PDB entry 1UBS | X-ray diffraction, 1.90 A resolution | chains A and B

== Chain A ==
Name: Tryptophan synthase
From: Salmonella typhimurium
Notes: EC 4.2.1.20; engineered mutation(s): CHAIN B, K87T
Reference sequence: P00929 (TRPA_SALTY); numbering as in UniProt (aligned over 1-268)
Sequence (268 residues; numbered 1 to 268; the number before each row is that of its first residue):
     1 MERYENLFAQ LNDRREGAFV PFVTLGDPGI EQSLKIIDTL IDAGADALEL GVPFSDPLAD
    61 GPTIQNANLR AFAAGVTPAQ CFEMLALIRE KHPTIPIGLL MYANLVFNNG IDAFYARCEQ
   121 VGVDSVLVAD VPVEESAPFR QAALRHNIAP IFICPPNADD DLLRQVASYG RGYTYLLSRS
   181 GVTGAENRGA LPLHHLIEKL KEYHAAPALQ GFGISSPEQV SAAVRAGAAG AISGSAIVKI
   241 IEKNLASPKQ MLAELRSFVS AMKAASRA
Disordered / not traced: 181-191
UniProt features mapped onto this chain:
  - active site (Proton acceptor): Glu49, Asp60

== Chain B ==
Name: Tryptophan synthase
From: Salmonella typhimurium
Notes: EC 4.2.1.20
Reference sequence: P00933 (TRPB_SALTY); residues 2-397 here correspond to UniProt positions 1-396 (UniProt number = residue number - 1)
Sequence (397 residues; row label = number of the first residue in the row):
     1 MTTLLNPYFG EFGGMYVPQI LMPALNQLEE AFVRAQKDPE FQAQFADLLK NYAGRPTALT
    61 KCQNITAGTR TTLYLKREDL LHGGAHTTNQ VLGQALLAKR MGKSEIIAET GAGQHGVASA
   121 LASALLGLKC RIYMGAKDVE RQSPNVFRMR LMGAEVIPVH SGSATLKDAC NEALRDWSGS
   181 YETAHYMLGT AAGPHPYPTI VREFQRMIGE ETKAQILDKE GRLPDAVIAC VGGGSNAIGM
   241 FADFINDTSV GLIGVEPGGH GIETGEHGAP LKHGRVGIYF GMKAPMMQTA DGQIEESYSI
   301 SAGLDFPSVG PQHAYLNSIG RADYVSITDD EALEAFKTLC RHEGIIPALE SSHALAHALK
   361 MMREQPEKEQ LLVVNLSGRG DKDIFTVHDI LKARGLI
Disordered / not traced: 1-2, 392-397
Construct notes: engineered mutation Thr87 (Lys86 in P00933); conflict Leu396 (Glu395 in P00933)
Ion coordination: Na+: Gly232, Phe306, Ser308
Residues lining bound ligands:
  - pyridoxal phosphate (PLP): Ala85, His86, Gln114, Thr190, Cys230, Val231, Gly232, Gly233, Gly234, Ser235, Asn236, Ala237, Gly303, Leu304, Ala348, Glu350, Ser377, Gly378, Lys382
  - pyridoxal phosphate / serine: Ala85, His86, Glu109, Thr110, Gly111, Ala112, Gly113, Gln114, His115, Leu166, Thr190, Cys230, Val231, Gly232, Gly233, Gly234, Ser235, Asn236, Ala237, Ala302, Gly303, Leu304, Asp305, Ala348, Glu350, Ser377, Gly378, Lys382
  - serine (SER): Glu109, Thr110, Gly111, Ala112, Gly113, Gln114, His115, Leu166, Ala302, Gly303, Asp305

== Interface between chain A and chain B ==
Contacting residue pairs - 58 pairs, chain A then chain B:
  Pro53(A) with Gln293(B), hydrogen bond (backbone-side chain)
  Phe54(A) with Gly292(B); Gln293(B); Ile294(B), hydrophobic
  Ser55(A) with Gln293(B), hydrogen bond (backbone-side chain); Ile294(B), hydrogen bond (side chain-backbone)
  Asp56(A) with Lys167(B), salt bridge; Asn171(B), hydrogen bond; Tyr279(B), hydrogen bond; Ile294(B)
  Pro57(A) with Arg175(B), hydrogen bond (backbone-side chain)
  Leu58(A) with Pro18(B); Asn171(B); Arg175(B); Phe280(B)
  Ala59(A) with Pro18(B), hydrophobic
  Asp60(A) with Arg175(B)
  Gln65(A) with Ser161(B); Arg175(B)
  Phe72(A) with Gln293(B)
  Ala103(A) with Ile278(B), hydrophobic
  Asn104(A) with Gly277(B); Ile278(B), hydrogen bond (side chain-backbone); Gln288(B); Gly292(B), hydrogen bond (side chain-backbone)
  Leu105(A) with Asp291(B); Gly292(B)
  Phe107(A) with Val276(B); Ile278(B), hydrophobic; Lys283(B)
  Asn108(A) with Arg275(B), hydrogen bond; Gln288(B); Ala290(B), hydrogen bond (side chain-backbone); Asp291(B); Gly292(B)
  Ala129(A) with Pro18(B)
  Asp130(A) with Tyr16(B); Val17(B), hydrogen bond (backbone-backbone)
  Pro132(A) with Met15(B); Val17(B); Gln19(B); Met22(B), hydrophobic
  Val133(A) with Gln19(B), hydrogen bond (backbone-side chain)
  Glu134(A) with Gln19(B), hydrogen bond; Met22(B)
  Glu135(A) with Tyr8(B), hydrogen bond; Gly14(B); Met15(B), hydrogen bond (side chain-backbone); Tyr16(B)
  Pro155(A) with Gln19(B)
  Asn157(A) with Ile20(B), hydrogen bond (side chain-backbone); Pro23(B); Tyr181(B), hydrogen bond
  Leu162(A) with Gln19(B)
  Arg179(A) with Ile20(B); Arg175(B); Ser178(B); Gly179(B)
Also at the interface, not in a pair above, chain A (31 interface residues in all): Thr77, Pro78, Val131, Phe139, Ile153, Pro156
Also at the interface, not in a pair above, chain B (33 interface residues in all): Asp168, Glu172, Leu174

== Summary ==
Chain A and chain B form an interface of 31 and 33 residues respectively, with 17 hydrogen bonds and 1 salt
bridge. Among the polar pairs are Asp56(A)-Lys167(B), Pro53(A)-Gln293(B) and Ser55(A)-Gln293(B). Chain B binds
serine, pyridoxal phosphate and pyridoxal phosphate / serine.
Here chain A is Tryptophan synthase and chain B is Tryptophan synthase, both from Salmonella typhimurium.
Entry 1UBS (Tryptophan synthase (e.c.4.2.1.20) with a mutation of lys 87->thr in the B subunit and in the ...)
was determined by X-ray diffraction (same publication as 2TRS, 2TSY and 2TYS).
